PDB entry 5ULI | X-ray diffraction, 2.10 A resolution | chain A

# Chain A
Name: Decapping and exoribonuclease protein
Organism: Mus musculus
Notes: EC 3.1.13.-, 3.6.1.-
Reference sequence: O70348 (DXO_MOUSE); residue numbers follow UniProt; this construct covers 27-384
Chain sequence (378 residues; numbered 7 to 384; the number before each row is that of its first residue):
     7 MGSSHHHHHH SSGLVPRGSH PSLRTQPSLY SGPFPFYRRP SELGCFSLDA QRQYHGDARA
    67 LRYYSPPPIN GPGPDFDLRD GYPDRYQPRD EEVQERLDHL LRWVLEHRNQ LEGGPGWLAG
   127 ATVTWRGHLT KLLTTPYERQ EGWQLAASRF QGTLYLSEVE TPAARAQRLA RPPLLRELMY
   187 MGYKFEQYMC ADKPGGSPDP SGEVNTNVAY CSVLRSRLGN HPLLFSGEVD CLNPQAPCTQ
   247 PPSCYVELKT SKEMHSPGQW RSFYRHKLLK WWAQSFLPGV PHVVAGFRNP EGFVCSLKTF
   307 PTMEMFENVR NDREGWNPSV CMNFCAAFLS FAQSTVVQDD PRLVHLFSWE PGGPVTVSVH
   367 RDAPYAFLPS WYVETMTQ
Not modelled in the structure: 7-26
Construct notes: initiating methionine (7); expression tag (8-26)
Metal / ion sites: Ca2+: D236, E253, L254 (together with 0WD)
Residues lining bound ligands: 0WD ([[(2R,3S,4R,5R)-5-(3-aminocarbonyl-4H-pyridin-1-yl)-3,4-bis(oxidanyl)oxolan-2-yl]methoxy-oxidanyl-phosphoryl] [(2R,3S,4R,5R)-5-(6-aminopurin-9-yl)-4-oxidanyl-3-phosphonooxy-oxolan-2-yl]methyl hydrogen phosphate): L54, R58, R95, E97, E101, W131, R132, G133, H134, E164, Y189, C217, S232, G233, E234, E253, L254, K255, Q280
UniProt features mapped onto this chain:
  - region: E253 to T256 (Adenosine 3',5'-bisphosphate)
  - binding site (substrate): R58, E101, W131 to G133, C217, E234, K255, Q280
  - binding site (adenosine 3',5'-bisphosphate): M185, D236, Q280
  - binding site (Mg(2+)): E192, E234, D236, E253, L254
Reported in the primary citation:
  - catalytic residues: E234
  - conformationally variable residues (side-chain flip): Y189, E234
  - binding site for 0WD: Y189
  - mutagenesis - E234A: abolished catalytic activity on deNADding

# In short
Bound to chain A: compound 0WD. D236, E253 and L254 coordinate Ca2+. From UniProt: 9 substrate-binding
residues, 3 adenosine 3',5'-bisphosphate-binding residues and 5 Mg2+-binding residues. The paper reports the
catalytic residue E234; E234A abolishes catalytic activity on deNADding.
Chain A is Decapping and exoribonuclease protein (Mus musculus); the structure, Crystal Structure of mouse DXO
in complex with (3'-NADP)+ and calcium ion, was determined by X-ray diffraction (same publication as 5ULJ).
